8YGL - chains L and M of the 34 polymer chains in the assembly; structure by electron microscopy, 2.60 A resolution.

# Chain L
Protein: Reaction center protein L chain
Organism: Fuscovulum blasticum DSM 2131
Reference sequence: A0A2L1K3X9 (A0A2L1K3X9_FUSBL); numbering as in UniProt (aligned over 1-282)
Amino-acid sequence (282 residues; each row starts with the number of its first residue):
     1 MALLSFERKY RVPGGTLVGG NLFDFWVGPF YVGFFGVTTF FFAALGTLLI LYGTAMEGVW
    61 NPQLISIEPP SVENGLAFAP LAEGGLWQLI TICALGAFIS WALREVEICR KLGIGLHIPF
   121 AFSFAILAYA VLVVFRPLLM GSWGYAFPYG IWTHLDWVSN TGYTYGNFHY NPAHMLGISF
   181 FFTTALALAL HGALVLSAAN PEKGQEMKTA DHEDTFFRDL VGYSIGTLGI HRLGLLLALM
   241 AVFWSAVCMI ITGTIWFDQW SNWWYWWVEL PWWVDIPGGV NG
Disordered / not traced: 1
Ion coordination: Fe2+: H191, H231 (shared with H219(M), E234(M), H266(M) of chain M)
Small-molecule neighbours:
  - bacteriochlorophyll a (BCL), molecule 1: F98, F122, A125, I126, A128, Y129, L132, W157, V158, S159, T161, G162, Y163, N167, F168, H169, H174, G177, I178, F181, F182, V242, S245, A246, C248, M249
  - bacteriochlorophyll a (BCL), molecule 2: Y129, L132, F147, I151, W152, H154, L155, W157, V158
  - bacteriochlorophyll a (BCL), molecule 3: V158, Y163, H169, F182
  - bacteriochlorophyll a (BCL), molecule 4: H169, M175, I178, S179, F182, T183, L186
  - bacteriopheophytin a (BPH), molecule 1: T39, F42, A43, G46, I50, I90, C93, A94, A97, F98, W101, E105, I118, A121, F122, F124, A125, Y129, Y149, G150, F181, A238, L239, V242
  - bacteriopheophytin a (BPH), molecule 2: F182, A185, L186, A189, L190, L220, V221
  - 1,2-diacyl-sn-glycero-3-phosphocholine (PC1), molecule 1: A2, V27, G28, F40
  - 1,2-diacyl-sn-glycero-3-phosphocholine (PC1), molecule 2: T16, L17, V18, F35, L103, R110
  - 1,2-diacyl-sn-glycero-3-phosphocholine (PC1), molecule 3: I50, P62, Q63, I65, Y149, I151, W152
  - 1,2-diacyl-sn-glycero-3-phosphocholine (PC1), molecule 4: W60, N61, P62
  - 1,2-diacyl-sn-glycero-3-phosphocholine (PC1), molecule 5: W272, W273, I276
  - ubiquinone-10 (U10), molecule 1: L22, F23, F34, T38, F42, L76, F78, Q88, T91, I92, L95, G96, S100, V134, W143
  - ubiquinone-10 (U10), molecule 2: F30, V32, G36, V37, T39, F40, W101, R104
  - ubiquinone-10 (U10), molecule 3: L95, I99, A102, L103, V106, C109, R110, G113, I114, G115, L116, P119, F120, S123, I126, L127, A130, V134, F135
  - ubiquinone-10 (U10), molecule 4: P172, A173, M175, L176, S179, W244, I251, I255, W256, W260, W263, W264
  - ubiquinone-10 (U10), molecule 5: L176, S179, F180, T183, L190, H191, L194, V195, A210, E213, D214, F217, S224, I225, G226, T227, I230, L233
  - ubiquinone-10 (U10), molecule 6: W264, W266, W267

# Chain M
Protein: Reaction center protein M chain
Organism: Fuscovulum blasticum DSM 2131
Reference sequence: A0A2T4J9V9 (A0A2T4J9V9_FUSBL); residues 1-307 here = UniProt positions 1-307
Amino-acid sequence (307 residues; each row starts with the number of its first residue):
     1 MAEYQNIFTQ VQVGGAPEMG LVEGVDLSNR TKGTTNWTLL GWFGNAQIGP IYLGGWGTVS
    61 LISGVLWFMT IGAWFWYEAG FNPAVFMRDL FYLSLDAPDA KYGLGVPRDA EGIMWFIASF
   121 FMFVAVWSWW IRTYTRAAAL GMGKHTAWAF LSAIWLWMVL GFIRPILMGS WSEAVPYGIF
   181 THLDWTNNFS LTYGNLFYNP FHGLSIAFLY GSALLFAMHG ATILAVSRFG GDRELEQIVD
   241 RGTAAERAAL FWRWTMGFNA TMEGIHRWAW WFGVLVTLTG GIGILLSGTV VDNWYVWAQV
   301 HGYAPVN
Disordered / not traced: 1-2, 307
Ion coordination: Fe2+: H219, E234, H266 (shared with H191(L), H231(L) of chain L)
Small-molecule neighbours:
  - bacteriochlorophyll a (BCL), molecule 1: W67, M122, V126, F150, A153, I154, L156, W157, L160, W185, T186, N187, F189, S190, N195, L196, F197, H202, S205, I206, L209, Y210, V276, T277, G280, I284
  - bacteriochlorophyll a (BCL), molecule 2: F68, L90, F91, M122, W157, L160, V175, I179, H182, L183, W185, T186
  - bacteriochlorophyll a (BCL), molecule 3: F197, G203, I206, A207, Y210, G211, L214
  - bacteriopheophytin a (BPH), molecule 1: S60, G64, V65, F68, A125, V126, W129, T133, T146, A149, F150, A153, G273, V274, T277
  - bacteriopheophytin a (BPH), molecule 2: Y210, A213, L214, A217, M218, W252, T255, M256
  - 1,2-diacyl-sn-glycero-3-phosphocholine (PC1), molecule 1: L66, M69, T70, A73, W74, W76, Y77, F81, R108, D109, A110, I113, M114, I117, F121
  - 1,2-diacyl-sn-glycero-3-phosphocholine (PC1), molecule 2: N82, P83, A84
  - 1,2-diacyl-sn-glycero-3-phosphocholine (PC1), molecule 3: L104, F116, F162, I166, W171
  - 1,2-diacyl-sn-glycero-3-phosphocholine (PC1), molecule 4: P200, G203, L204, A207, W297, H301, Y303
  - 1,2-diacyl-sn-glycero-3-phosphocholine (PC1), molecule 5: L204, A207, F208, R253, M256, G257, F258, W268, F272
  - 1,2-diacyl-sn-glycero-3-phosphocholine (PC1), molecule 6: Q299, V300, G302, V306
  - spheroidene (SPO): W67, F68, M69, I71, G72, F75, W76, F86, L90, W115, F116, S119, F120, M122, F123, W157, M158, L160, G161, F162, W171, V175, P176, Y177, G178, I179, H182
  - ubiquinone-10 (U10), molecule 1: E3, Q5, R228
  - ubiquinone-10 (U10), molecule 2: M87, L90, F91
  - ubiquinone-10 (U10), molecule 3: L214, L215, M218, H219, T222, I223, A245, A248, A249, W252, M256, F258, N259, A260, T261, M262, I265, W268, F272

# How chain L and chain M interact
Residue-residue contacts - 197 pairs, chain L then chain M:
  A2(L) - R253(M)  hydrogen bond (backbone-side chain)
  L4(L) - R253(M)
  F6(L) - R241(M)
  F6(L) - E246(M)
  E7(L) - L250(M)
  E7(L) - R253(M)  salt bridge
  E7(L) - W254(M)  hydrogen bond
  K9(L) - E246(M)  salt bridge
  Y10(L) - T243(M)  hydrogen bond
  Y10(L) - E246(M)  hydrogen bond
  Y10(L) - R247(M)
  Y10(L) - L250(M)  hydrophobic
  Y10(L) - W254(M)
  R11(L) - W254(M)
  W26(L) - W254(M)
  P29(L) - R253(M)
  P29(L) - W254(M)
  P29(L) - G257(M)
  F30(L) - W254(M)
  F30(L) - M256(M)
  F30(L) - G257(M)
  Y31(L) - W254(M)  hydrogen bond (backbone-backbone)
  N61(L) - G302(M)  hydrogen bond (side chain-backbone)
  Q63(L) - Y303(M)
  L64(L) - Y303(M)
  L64(L) - A304(M)
  L64(L) - P305(M)
  W101(L) - T255(M)
  R104(L) - W254(M)  hydrogen bond (side chain-backbone)
  R104(L) - T255(M)  hydrogen bond (side chain-backbone)
  E105(L) - F251(M)
  I108(L) - F251(M)  hydrophobic
  I108(L) - W254(M)  hydrophobic
  I108(L) - T255(M)
  C109(L) - F251(M)  hydrophobic
  K111(L) - W254(M)
  L112(L) - R247(M)  hydrogen bond (backbone-side chain)
  L112(L) - F251(M)
  L112(L) - W254(M)  hydrophobic
  G113(L) - R228(M)  hydrogen bond (backbone-side chain)
  G113(L) - F229(M)
  I114(L) - A225(M)
  I114(L) - V226(M)  hydrophobic
  I114(L) - F229(M)  hydrophobic
  G115(L) - A225(M)  hydrogen bond (backbone-backbone)
  G115(L) - R228(M)
  H117(L) - Q5(M)  hydrogen bond (side chain-backbone)
  H117(L) - A221(M)
  H117(L) - L224(M)
  H117(L) - A225(M)
  I118(L) - A221(M)  hydrophobic
  I118(L) - T222(M)
  I118(L) - F251(M)  hydrophobic
  I118(L) - W252(M)  hydrophobic
  W152(L) - F197(M)
  W152(L) - Y198(M)  hydrogen bond (backbone-side chain)
  W152(L) - Y303(M)
  L155(L) - F197(M)
  D156(L) - Y198(M)  hydrogen bond
  V158(L) - F197(M)  hydrophobic
  S159(L) - N195(M)
  S159(L) - F197(M)
  Y163(L) - N187(M)  hydrogen bond
  Y163(L) - L191(M)
  N167(L) - N187(M)
  H169(L) - L183(M)
  H169(L) - T186(M)
  Y170(L) - F180(M)  hydrophobic
  Y170(L) - D184(M)  hydrogen bond
  M175(L) - F180(M)  hydrophobic
  F181(L) - A213(M)  hydrophobic
  T184(L) - A213(M)
  L188(L) - S212(M)
  L188(L) - F216(M)  hydrophobic
  L188(L) - A269(M)  hydrophobic
  L190(L) - T146(M)
  H191(L) - H219(M)
  H191(L) - E234(M)  salt bridge
  H191(L) - H266(M)
  G192(L) - H266(M)
  A193(L) - H145(M)
  A193(L) - T146(M)
  A193(L) - W270(M)
  L194(L) - M142(M)  hydrophobic
  V195(L) - H266(M)
  L196(L) - H145(M)
  L196(L) - H266(M)
  L196(L) - R267(M)
  S197(L) - M142(M)
  S197(L) - G143(M)  hydrogen bond (backbone-backbone)
  S197(L) - H145(M)
  A198(L) - L235(M)  hydrophobic
  N200(L) - H145(M)
  N200(L) - E263(M)  hydrogen bond
  N200(L) - R267(M)
  P201(L) - G141(M)
  P201(L) - G143(M)
  E202(L) - A138(M)
  E202(L) - G141(M)
  E202(L) - M142(M)
  E202(L) - K144(M)  salt bridge
  Q205(L) - G141(M)
  M207(L) - L235(M)
  M207(L) - V239(M)  hydrophobic
  K208(L) - L140(M)
  K208(L) - G141(M)
  K208(L) - L235(M)
  T209(L) - L235(M)
  D211(L) - L21(M)
  H212(L) - L21(M)
  H212(L) - E23(M)  salt bridge
  H212(L) - L140(M)
  H212(L) - M142(M)
  E213(L) - M142(M)
  T215(L) - G20(M)
  T215(L) - L21(M)
  T215(L) - R30(M)
  F216(L) - T133(M)
  F216(L) - A137(M)
  F216(L) - L140(M)  hydrophobic
  F216(L) - M142(M)  hydrophobic
  F216(L) - T146(M)
  R218(L) - Q47(M)
  R218(L) - G49(M)
  R218(L) - P50(M)
  R218(L) - I51(M)
  D219(L) - R30(M)  salt bridge
  D219(L) - I51(M)
  D219(L) - Y52(M)  hydrogen bond (backbone-backbone)
  D219(L) - R132(M)  hydrogen bond (backbone-side chain)
  L220(L) - W129(M)
  L220(L) - R132(M)  hydrogen bond (backbone-side chain)
  L220(L) - T133(M)
  V221(L) - I51(M)
  G222(L) - I48(M)
  G222(L) - G49(M)  hydrogen bond (backbone-backbone)
  G222(L) - P50(M)
  G222(L) - I51(M)
  Y223(L) - L40(M)
  Y223(L) - N45(M)  hydrogen bond (side chain-backbone)
  Y223(L) - Q47(M)
  Y223(L) - I48(M)  hydrophobic
  S224(L) - N45(M)
  I225(L) - G44(M)
  I225(L) - N45(M)  hydrogen bond (backbone-backbone)
  G226(L) - N45(M)
  T227(L) - D232(M)
  L228(L) - N6(M)
  L228(L) - L224(M)  hydrophobic
  G229(L) - F43(M)
  I230(L) - F216(M)
  H231(L) - F216(M)
  H231(L) - H219(M)  hydrogen bond
  H231(L) - I223(M)
  H231(L) - E234(M)  salt bridge
  R232(L) - Y4(M)
  R232(L) - N6(M)  hydrogen bond
  R232(L) - I7(M)  hydrogen bond (side chain-backbone)
  R232(L) - F8(M)
  R232(L) - T9(M)  hydrogen bond
  R232(L) - W42(M)
  R232(L) - F43(M)  hydrogen bond (side chain-backbone)
  R232(L) - L224(M)
  L233(L) - F43(M)  hydrophobic
  G234(L) - F216(M)
  L235(L) - F216(M)
  L235(L) - A217(M)
  L235(L) - L224(M)  hydrophobic
  L236(L) - F43(M)  hydrophobic
  A238(L) - A213(M)
  W264(L) - Y92(M)
  W264(L) - F180(M)  hydrophobic
  Y265(L) - Y92(M)
  W267(L) - M87(M)  hydrogen bond (side chain-backbone)
  W267(L) - R88(M)  hydrogen bond (side chain-backbone)
  V268(L) - Y92(M)  hydrophobic
  W273(L) - A84(M)
  W273(L) - R88(M)  hydrogen bond (backbone-side chain)
  V274(L) - R88(M)  hydrogen bond (backbone-side chain)
  I276(L) - N82(M)
  I276(L) - A84(M)  hydrophobic
  I276(L) - V85(M)  hydrophobic
  I276(L) - R88(M)  hydrogen bond (backbone-side chain)
  G278(L) - V85(M)
  G278(L) - R88(M)  hydrogen bond (backbone-side chain)
  G278(L) - D89(M)
  G279(L) - E78(M)  hydrogen bond (backbone-backbone)
  G279(L) - V85(M)
  G279(L) - D89(M)
  V280(L) - E78(M)
  V280(L) - D89(M)  hydrogen bond (backbone-side chain)
  V280(L) - Y92(M)
  V280(L) - L93(M)  hydrophobic
  N281(L) - R88(M)
  N281(L) - D89(M)
  N281(L) - Y92(M)
  G282(L) - R88(M)
Other interface residues (no listed pair), chain L (101 interface residues in all): A121, F182, A185, A189, A199, A210, D214, S261, P277
Other interface residues (no listed pair), chain M (106 interface residues in all): E18, V25, A46, A79, F91, R136, N199, L209, Y210, L215, M218, G220, S227, I238, N259, F272, G273

# Summary
The interface between chain L and chain M involves 101 residues on one side and 106 on the other, with 37
hydrogen bonds and 7 salt bridges. Polar pairs include E7(L)-R253(M), K9(L)-E246(M) and H191(L)-E234(M).
Chain L is Reaction center protein L chain and chain M is Reaction center protein M chain, both from
Fuscovulum blasticum DSM 2131; the structure, Rhodobacter blasticus RC-LH1 monomer, was determined by electron
microscopy, deposited together with 8YGD.
